PDB entry 7PE8 | electron microscopy, 3.20 A resolution | chains A and E of the 5 polymer chains in the assembly

Chain A:
Protein: Serine/threonine-protein kinase mTOR
Source organism: Homo sapiens
Notes: EC 2.7.11.1
Reference sequence: P42345 (MTOR_HUMAN); numbering as in UniProt; present here: 1-246, 259-2549
Sequence (2571 residues; row label = number of the first residue in the row; note: 12 numbers in that range are skipped by the numbering (no residue carries them; nothing is unmodelled there); a row labelled like 246A-246Z holds insertion residues (246A, then the next letters in order)):
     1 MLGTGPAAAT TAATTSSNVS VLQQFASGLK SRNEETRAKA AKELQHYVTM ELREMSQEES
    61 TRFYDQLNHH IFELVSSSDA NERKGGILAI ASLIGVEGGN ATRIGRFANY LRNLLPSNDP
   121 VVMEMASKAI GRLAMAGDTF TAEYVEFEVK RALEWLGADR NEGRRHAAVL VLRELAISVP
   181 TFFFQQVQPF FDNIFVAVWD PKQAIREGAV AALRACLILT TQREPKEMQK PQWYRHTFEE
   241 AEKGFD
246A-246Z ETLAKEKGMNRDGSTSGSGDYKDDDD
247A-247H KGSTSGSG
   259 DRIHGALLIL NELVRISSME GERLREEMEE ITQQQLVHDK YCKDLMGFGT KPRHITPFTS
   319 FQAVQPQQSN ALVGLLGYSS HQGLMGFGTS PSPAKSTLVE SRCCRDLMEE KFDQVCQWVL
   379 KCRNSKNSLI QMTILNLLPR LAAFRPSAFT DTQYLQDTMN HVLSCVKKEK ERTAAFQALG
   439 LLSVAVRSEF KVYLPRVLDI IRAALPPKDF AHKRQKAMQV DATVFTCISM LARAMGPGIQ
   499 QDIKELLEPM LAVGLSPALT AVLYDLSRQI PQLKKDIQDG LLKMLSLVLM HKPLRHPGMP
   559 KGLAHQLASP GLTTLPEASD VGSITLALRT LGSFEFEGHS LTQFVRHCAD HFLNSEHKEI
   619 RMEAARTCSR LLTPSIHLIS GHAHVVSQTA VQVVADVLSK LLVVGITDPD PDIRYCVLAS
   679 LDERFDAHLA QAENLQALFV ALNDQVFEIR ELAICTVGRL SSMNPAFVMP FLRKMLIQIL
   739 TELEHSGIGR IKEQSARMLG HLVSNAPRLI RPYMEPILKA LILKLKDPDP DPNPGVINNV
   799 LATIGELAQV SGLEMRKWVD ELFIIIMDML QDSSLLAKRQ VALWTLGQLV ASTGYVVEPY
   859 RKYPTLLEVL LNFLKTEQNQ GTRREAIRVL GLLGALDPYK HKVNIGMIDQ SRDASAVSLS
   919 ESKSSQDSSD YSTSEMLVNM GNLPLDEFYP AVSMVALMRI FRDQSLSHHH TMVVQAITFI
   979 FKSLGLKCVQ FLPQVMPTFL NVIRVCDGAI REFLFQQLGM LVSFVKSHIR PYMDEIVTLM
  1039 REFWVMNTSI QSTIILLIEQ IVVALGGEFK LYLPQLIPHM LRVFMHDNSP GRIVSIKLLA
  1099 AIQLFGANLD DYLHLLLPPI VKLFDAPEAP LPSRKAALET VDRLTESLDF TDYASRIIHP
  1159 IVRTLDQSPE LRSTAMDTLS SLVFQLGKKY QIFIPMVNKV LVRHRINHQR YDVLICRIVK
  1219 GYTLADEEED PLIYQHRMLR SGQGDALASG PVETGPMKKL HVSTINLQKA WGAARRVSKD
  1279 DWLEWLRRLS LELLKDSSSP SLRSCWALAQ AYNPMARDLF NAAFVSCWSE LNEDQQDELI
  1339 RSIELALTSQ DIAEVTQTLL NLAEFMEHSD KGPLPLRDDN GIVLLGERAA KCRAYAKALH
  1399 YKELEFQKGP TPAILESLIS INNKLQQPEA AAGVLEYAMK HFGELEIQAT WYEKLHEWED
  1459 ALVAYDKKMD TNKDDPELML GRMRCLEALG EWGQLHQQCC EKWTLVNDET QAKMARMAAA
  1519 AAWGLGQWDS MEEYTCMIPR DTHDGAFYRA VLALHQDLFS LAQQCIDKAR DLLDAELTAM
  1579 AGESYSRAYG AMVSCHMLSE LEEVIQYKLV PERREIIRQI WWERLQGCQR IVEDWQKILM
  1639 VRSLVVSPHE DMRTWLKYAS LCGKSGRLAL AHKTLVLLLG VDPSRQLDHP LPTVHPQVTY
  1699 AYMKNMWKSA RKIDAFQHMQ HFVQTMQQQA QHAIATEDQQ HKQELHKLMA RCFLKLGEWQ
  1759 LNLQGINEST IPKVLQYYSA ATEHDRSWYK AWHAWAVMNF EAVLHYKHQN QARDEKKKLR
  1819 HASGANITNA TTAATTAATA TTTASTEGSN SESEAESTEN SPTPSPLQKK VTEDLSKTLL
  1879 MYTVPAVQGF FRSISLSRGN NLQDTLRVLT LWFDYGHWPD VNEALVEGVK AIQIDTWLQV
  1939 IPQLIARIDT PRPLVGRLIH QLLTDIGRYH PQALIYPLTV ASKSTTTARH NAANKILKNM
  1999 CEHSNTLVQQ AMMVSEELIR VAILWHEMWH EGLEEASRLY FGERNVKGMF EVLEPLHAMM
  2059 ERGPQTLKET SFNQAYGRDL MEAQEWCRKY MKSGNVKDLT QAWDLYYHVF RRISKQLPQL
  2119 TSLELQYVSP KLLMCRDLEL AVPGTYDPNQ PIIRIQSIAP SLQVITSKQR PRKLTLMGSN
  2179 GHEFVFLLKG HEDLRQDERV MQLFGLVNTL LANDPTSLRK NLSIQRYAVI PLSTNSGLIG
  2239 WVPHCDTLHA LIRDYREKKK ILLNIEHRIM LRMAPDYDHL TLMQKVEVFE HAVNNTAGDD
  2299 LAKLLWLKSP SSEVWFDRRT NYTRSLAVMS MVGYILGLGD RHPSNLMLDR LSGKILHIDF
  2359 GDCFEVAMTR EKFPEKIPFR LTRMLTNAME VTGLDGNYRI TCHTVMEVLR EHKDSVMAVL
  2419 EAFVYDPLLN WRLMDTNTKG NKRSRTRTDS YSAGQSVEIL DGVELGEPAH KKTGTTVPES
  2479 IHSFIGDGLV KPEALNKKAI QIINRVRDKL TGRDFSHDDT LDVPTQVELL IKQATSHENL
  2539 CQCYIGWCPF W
Unresolved in the structure: 1-16, 31-36, 54-59, 75-81, 157-161, 224-232, 246A-246Z, 247A-247H, 290-303, 318-355, 381-385, 405-409, 467-477, 492-496, 550-579, 596-598, 634-643, 787-790, 904-928, 1239-1262, 1811-1872, 2434-2491
Differences from the reference sequence: insertion (246M-246Z, 247A-247H)
Small-molecule neighbours: inositol hexakisphosphate (IHP): Arg1628, Lys1655, Ser1658, Lys1662, Tyr1698, Lys1702, Arg1749, Lys1753, Trp1786, Lys1788
From the paper describing this entry:
  - conformationally variable residues (order/disorder transition): Met304 to Thr317

Chain E:
Protein: Rapamycin-insensitive companion of mTOR
Source organism: Homo sapiens
Reference sequence: Q6R327 (RICTR_HUMAN); residues 1-1708 here = UniProt positions 1-1708
Sequence (1708 residues; row label = number of the first residue in the row):
     1 MAAIGRGRSL KNLRVRGRND SGEENVPLDL TREPSDNLRE ILQNVARLQG VSNMRKLGHL
    61 NNFTKLLCDI GHSEEKLGFH YEDIIICLRL ALLNEAKEVR AAGLRALRYL IQDSSILQKV
   121 LKLKVDYLIA RCIDIQQSNE VERTQALRLV RKMITVNASL FPSSVTNSLI AVGNDGLQER
   181 DRMVRACIAI ICELALQNPE VVALRGGLNT ILKNVIDCQL SRINEALITT ILHLLNHPKT
   241 RQYVRADVEL ERILAPYTDF HYRHSPDTAE GQLKEDREAR FLASKMGIIA TFRSWAGIIN
   301 LCKPGNSGIQ SLIGVLCIPN MEIRRGLLEV LYDIFRLPLP VVTEEFIEAL LSVDPGRFQD
   361 SWRLSDGFVA AEAKTILPHR ARSRPDLMDN YLALILSAFI RNGLLEGLVE VITNSDDHIS
   421 VRATILLGEL LHMANTILPH SHSHHLHCLP TLMNMAASFD IPKEKRLRAS AALNCLKRFH
   481 EMKKRGPKPY SLHLDHIIQK AIATHQKRDQ YLRVQKDIFI LKDTEEALLI NLRDSQVLQH
   541 KENLEWNWNL IGTILKWPNV NLRNYKDEQL HRFVRRLLYF YKPSSKLYAN LDLDFAKAKQ
   601 LTVVGCQFTE FLLESEEDGQ GYLEDLVKDI VQWLNASSGM KPERSLQNNG LLTTLSQHYF
   661 LFIGTLSCHP HGVKMLEKCS VFQCLLNLCS LKNQDHLLKL TVSSLDYSRD GLARVILSKI
   721 LTAATDACRL YATKHLRVLL RANVEFFNNW GIELLVTQLH DKNKTISSEA LDILDEACED
   781 KANLHALIQM KPALSHLGDK GLLLLLRFLS IPKGFSYLNE RGYVAKQLEK WHREYNSKYV
   841 DLIEEQLNEA LTTYRKPVDG DNYVRRSNQR LQRPHVYLPI HLYGQLVHHK TGCHLLEVQN
   901 IITELCRNVR TPDLDKWEEI KKLKASLWAL GNIGSSNWGL NLLQEENVIP DILKLAKQCE
   961 VLSIRGTCVY VLGLIAKTKQ GCDILKCHNW DAVRHSRKHL WPVVPDDVEQ LCNELSSIPS
  1021 TLSLNSESTS SRHNSESESV PSSMFILEDD RFGSSSTSTF FLDINEDTEP TFYDRSGPIK
  1081 DKNSFPFFAS SKLVKNRILN SLTLPNKKHR SSSDPKGGKL SSESKTSNRR IRTLTEPSVD
  1141 FNHSDDFTPI STVQKTLQLE TSFMGNKHIE DTGSTPSIGE NDLKFTKNFG TENHRENTSR
  1201 ERLVVESSTS SHMKIRSQSF NTDTTTSGIS SMSSSPSRET VGVDATTMDT DCGSMSTVVS
  1261 TKTIKTSHYL TPQSNHLSLS KSNSVSLVPP GSSHTLPRRA QSLKAPSIAT IKSLADCNFS
  1321 YTSSRDAFGY ATLKRLQQQR MHPSLSHSEA LASPAKDVLF TDTITMKANS FESRLTPSRF
  1381 MKALSYASLD KEDLLSPINQ NTLQRSSSVR SMVSSATYGG SDDYIGLALP VDINDIFQVK
  1441 DIPYFQTKNI PPHDDRGARA FAHDAGGLPS GTGGLVKNSF HLLRQQMSLT EIMNSIHSDA
  1501 SLFLESTEDT GLQEHTDDNC LYCVCIEILG FQPSNQLSAI CSHSDFQDIP YSDWCEQTIH
  1561 NPLEVVPSKF SGISGCSDGV SQEGSASSTK STELLLGVKT IPDDTPMCRI LLRKEVLRLV
  1621 INLSSSVSTK CHETGLLTIK EKYPQTFDDI CLYSEVSHLL SHCTFRLPCR RFIQELFQDV
  1681 QFLQMHEEAE AVLATPPKQP IVDTSAES
Unresolved in the structure: 1-24, 511-519, 858-871, 1006-1422, 1449-1478, 1495-1509, 1537-1606, 1695-1708
Metal / ion sites: Zn2+: His1515, Cys1520, Cys1523, Cys1651
Small-molecule neighbours: acetyl group (ACE): Arg293, Trp295, Tyr391, Leu847, Tyr970

Chain A / chain E interface:
Contacting residue pairs - 90 pairs, chain A then chain E:
  Asp1032(A) - Lys463(E)  salt bridge
  Lys1068(A) - Leu467(E)
  Leu1069(A) - Lys463(E)
  Leu1069(A) - Glu464(E)
  Leu1069(A) - Leu467(E)  hydrophobic
  Gln1073(A) - Phe459(E)
  Asp1109(A) - Ser470(E)  hydrogen bond
  Asp1109(A) - Asn474(E)  hydrogen bond
  Tyr1110(A) - Arg466(E)
  Tyr1110(A) - Leu467(E)
  Asp1150(A) - Lys477(E)  salt bridge
  Gln1207(A) - Ile530(E)
  Gln1207(A) - Asp534(E)
  Asp1210(A) - Trp557(E)
  Val1211(A) - Asn549(E)
  Val1211(A) - Leu550(E)  hydrophobic
  Val1211(A) - Thr553(E)
  Cys1214(A) - Thr553(E)
  Cys1214(A) - Lys556(E)  hydrogen bond (side chain-backbone)
  Cys1214(A) - Trp557(E)  hydrophobic
  Arg1215(A) - Asn549(E)
  Arg1215(A) - Gln600(E)
  Lys1218(A) - Lys556(E)
  Lys1218(A) - Trp557(E)
  Lys1218(A) - Pro558(E)
  Gly1219(A) - Lys556(E)  hydrogen bond (backbone-side chain)
  Tyr1220(A) - Gln600(E)
  Tyr1220(A) - Val603(E)  hydrophobic
  Thr1221(A) - Asp495(E)
  Leu1222(A) - Pro489(E)  hydrophobic
  Leu1222(A) - Asp495(E)  hydrogen bond (backbone-side chain)
  Leu1222(A) - Gln499(E)
  Ala1223(A) - Arg485(E)
  Ala1223(A) - Pro489(E)
  Glu1225(A) - Arg485(E)  hydrogen bond (backbone-side chain)
  Glu1226(A) - Arg485(E)  hydrogen bond (backbone-side chain)
  Glu1227(A) - Arg485(E)  salt bridge
  Leu1230(A) - Ile347(E)
  Leu1230(A) - Arg478(E)
  Ile1231(A) - Leu351(E)  hydrophobic
  His1234(A) - Glu345(E)  salt bridge
  His1234(A) - Ile347(E)
  His1234(A) - Glu348(E)
  Arg1238(A) - Glu345(E)  salt bridge
  Phe2039(A) - Val1627(E)  hydrophobic
  Arg2042(A) - Gln1485(E)  hydrogen bond
  Leu2065(A) - Gly314(E)
  Leu2065(A) - Val315(E)
  Leu2065(A) - Ile318(E)  hydrophobic
  Ser2069(A) - Thr258(E)
  Ser2069(A) - Asp259(E)  hydrogen bond (side chain-backbone)
  Asn2071(A) - Val248(E)
  Gln2072(A) - Glu251(E)
  Gln2072(A) - Arg252(E)
  Gln2072(A) - Thr258(E)
  Gln2072(A) - Ser311(E)
  Ala2073(A) - Arg252(E)
  Arg2076(A) - Asn209(E)
  Arg2076(A) - Val248(E)
  Arg2076(A) - Glu249(E)
  Met2079(A) - Arg245(E)
  Met2079(A) - Val248(E)  hydrophobic
  Lys2087(A) - Gln1446(E)
  Lys2095(A) - Cys1663(E)
  Thr2098(A) - Ile1621(E)
  Thr2098(A) - Ser1624(E)
  Thr2098(A) - Ser1625(E)
  Gln2099(A) - Thr1664(E)
  Asp2102(A) - Ser1624(E)
  Asp2102(A) - Ser1626(E)
  Asp2102(A) - Thr1664(E)
  Asp2102(A) - Arg1666(E)  salt bridge
  Tyr2105(A) - Ser1626(E)
  His2106(A) - Pro266(E)
  His2106(A) - Arg1666(E)
  Arg2109(A) - Pro266(E)
  Arg2110(A) - Arg252(E)
  Arg2110(A) - Tyr262(E)
  Arg2110(A) - Arg263(E)  hydrogen bond (side chain-backbone)
  Arg2110(A) - Pro266(E)
  Lys2113(A) - Arg263(E)
  Lys2113(A) - Pro266(E)
  Gln2114(A) - His261(E)
  Gln2114(A) - Arg263(E)
  Gln2117(A) - His261(E)
  Gln2124(A) - Pro319(E)
  Tyr2125(A) - Thr258(E)  hydrogen bond (side chain-backbone)
  Tyr2125(A) - Asp259(E)
  Tyr2125(A) - Phe260(E)  hydrophobic
  Tyr2125(A) - Ile318(E)  hydrophobic
Interface residues without a listed pair, chain A (61 interface residues in all): Tyr1070, Asp1108, Asn1196, Ile1213, Thr2068, Gly2075, Asp2077, Glu2080, Glu2083, Trp2084, Val2094, Trp2101, Leu2118
Interface residues without a listed pair, chain E (69 interface residues in all): Arg205, Asp247, Leu254, Ala255, His264, Asp267, Leu273, Cys317, Lys488, Ile498, Ile520, Asn531, Gly552, His1662

Overview:
Chain A and chain E form an interface of 61 and 69 residues respectively, with 11 hydrogen bonds and 6 salt
bridges. Among the polar pairs are Asp1032(A)-Lys463(E), Asp1150(A)-Lys477(E) and Glu1227(A)-Arg485(E).
Ligands of chain A: inositol hexakisphosphate. Bound to chain E: acetyl group. From the paper: conformational
variability at Met304(A).
Chain A is Serine/threonine-protein kinase mTOR and chain E is Rapamycin-insensitive companion of mTOR, both
from Homo sapiens; the structure, cryo-EM structure of DEPTOR bound to human mTOR complex 2, focussed on one
protomer, was determined by electron microscopy, deposited together with 7PE7, 7PE9, 7PEA, 7PEB and 7PEC.
